PDB entry 6NID | X-ray diffraction, 1.86 A resolution | chains A and E

Chain A:
Molecule: Peripheral plasma membrane protein CASK
Source organism: Homo sapiens
Notes: EC 2.7.11.1
Reference sequence: O14936 (CSKP_HUMAN), isoform O14936-5; residues 487-572 here correspond to UniProt positions 102-187 (UniProt number = residue number - 385)
Amino-acid sequence (88 residues; numbered 485 to 572; the number before each row is that of its first residue):
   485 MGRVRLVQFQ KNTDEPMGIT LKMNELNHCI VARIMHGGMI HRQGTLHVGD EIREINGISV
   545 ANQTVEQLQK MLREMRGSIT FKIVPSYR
Disordered / not traced: 485
Differences from the reference sequence: initiating methionine (485); expression tag (486)

Chain E:
Molecule: Neurexin-1
Reference sequence: Q9ULB1 (NRX1A_HUMAN); numbering as in UniProt (aligned over 1468-1477)
Amino-acid sequence (10 residues; numbered 1468 to 1477; the number before each row is that of its first residue):
  1468 KKNKDKEYYV
Disordered / not traced: 1468-1472

How chain A and chain E interact:
Residue-residue contacts - 18 pairs, chain A then chain E:
  P500(A) with V1477(E)
  M501(A) with V1477(E), hydrogen bond (backbone-backbone)
  G502(A) with V1477(E), hydrogen bond (backbone-backbone)
  I503(A) with Y1475(E); Y1476(E); V1477(E), hydrogen bond (backbone-backbone)
  T504(A) with E1474(E); Y1475(E); Y1476(E)
  L505(A) with K1473(E); E1474(E); Y1475(E), hydrogen bond (backbone-backbone)
  R517(A) with E1474(E), salt bridge; Y1476(E), hydrogen bond
  V549(A) with Y1475(E)
  Q553(A) with Y1475(E); Y1476(E), hydrogen bond (side chain-backbone); V1477(E)
Other interface residues (no listed pair), chain A (12 interface residues in all): K506, A516, L556

In short:
12 residues of chain A face 5 of chain E across their interface; the contacts include 6 hydrogen bonds and 1
salt bridge. Among the polar pairs are R517(A)-E1474(E), G502(A)-V1477(E) and R517(A)-Y1476(E).
Chain A is Peripheral plasma membrane protein CASK (Homo sapiens) and chain E is Neurexin-1; the structure,
Crystal structure of a human calcium/calmodulin dependent serine protein kinase (CASK) PDZ domain in complex
with ..., was determined by X-ray diffraction.
